PDB entry 3P77 | X-ray diffraction, 1.60 A resolution | chains A and B

Chain A:
Molecule: MHC Rfp-Y class I alpha chain
Organism: Gallus gallus
UniProt: Q9BCW3 (Q9BCW3_CHICK); residues -1 to 273 here correspond to UniProt positions 20-294 (UniProt number = residue number + 21)
Amino-acid sequence (275 residues; numbered -1 to 273; the number before each row is that of its first residue; numbers below 1 keep their minus sign (Glu-1 is residue -1)):
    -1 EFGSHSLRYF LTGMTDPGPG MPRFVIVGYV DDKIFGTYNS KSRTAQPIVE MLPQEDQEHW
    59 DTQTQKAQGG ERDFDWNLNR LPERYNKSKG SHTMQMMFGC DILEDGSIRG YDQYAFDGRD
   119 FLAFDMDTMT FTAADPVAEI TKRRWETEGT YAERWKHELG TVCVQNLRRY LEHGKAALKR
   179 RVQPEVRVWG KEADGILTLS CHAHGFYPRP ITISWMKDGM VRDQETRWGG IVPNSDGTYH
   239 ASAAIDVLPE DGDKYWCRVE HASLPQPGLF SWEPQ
Not modelled in the structure: -1, 86-87
Sequence notes: conflict Phe0 (Cys21 in Q9BCW3)
Disulfides: Cys98-Cys161, Cys199-Cys255
Small-molecule neighbours: nonaethylene glycol (2PE): Tyr7, Leu9, Ile24, Gly26, Phe33, Gly34, Thr35, Tyr36, Ala43, Trp58, Gln61, Lys64, Ala65, Gly68, Asp71, Phe72, Met94, Phe96, Tyr112, Trp143, Trp153
What the authors report for this chain:
  - binding site for triethylene glycol: Lys64, Asp71, Asn75
  - binding site for nonaethylene glycol: Tyr112
  - binding site for acetate ion: Arg82, Arg142

Chain B:
Molecule: Beta-2-microglobulin
Organism: Gallus gallus
UniProt: P21611 (B2MG_CHICK); residues 1-99 here correspond to UniProt positions 21-119 (UniProt number = residue number + 20)
Amino-acid sequence (99 residues; each row starts with the number of its first residue):
     1 ADLTPKVQVY SRFPASAGTK NVLNCFAAGF HPPKISITLM KDGVPMEGAQ YSDMSFNDDW
    61 TFQRLVHADF TPSSGSTYAC KVEHETLKEP QVYKWDPEF
Disulfides: Cys25-Cys80

How chain A and chain B interact:
Contacting residue pairs (65; chain A residue first):
  Phe8(A) - Ser55(B)
  Phe8(A) - Phe56(B)
  Leu9(A) - Phe56(B)
  Thr10(A) - Phe56(B)
  Thr10(A) - Phe62(B)
  Met12(A) - Pro33(B)  hydrophobic
  Asp14(A) - Lys34(B)  salt bridge
  Pro15(A) - Lys34(B)
  Gly16(A) - Lys34(B)
  Met19(A) - Tyr51(B)  hydrogen bond
  Met19(A) - Arg64(B)
  Val23(A) - Asp53(B)
  Val23(A) - Met54(B)
  Val25(A) - Asp53(B)
  Val25(A) - Met54(B)
  Tyr27(A) - Ser55(B)  hydrogen bond
  Thr35(A) - Asp53(B)
  Thr91(A) - His31(B)
  Thr91(A) - Pro33(B)
  Gln93(A) - Phe56(B)
  Gln93(A) - Trp60(B)  hydrogen bond (side chain-backbone)
  Gln93(A) - Phe62(B)
  Met94(A) - Phe56(B)
  Met95(A) - Asp58(B)
  Met95(A) - Trp60(B)  hydrophobic
  Gln111(A) - Trp60(B)
  Tyr112(A) - Trp60(B)
  Ala113(A) - Trp60(B)  hydrophobic
  Asp115(A) - His31(B)
  Gly116(A) - His31(B)
  Gly116(A) - Trp60(B)
  Arg117(A) - Leu3(B)
  Asp118(A) - Trp60(B)  hydrogen bond
  Glu183(A) - Phe13(B)
  Glu183(A) - Pro14(B)
  Arg185(A) - Pro14(B)
  Arg185(A) - Ala15(B)  hydrogen bond (side chain-backbone)
  Arg185(A) - Glu98(B)  hydrogen bond (side chain-backbone)
  Trp187(A) - Glu98(B)
  Trp187(A) - Phe99(B)
  Lys189(A) - Asp96(B)  salt bridge
  Ser198(A) - Glu98(B)  hydrogen bond
  His200(A) - Glu98(B)  salt bridge
  His202(A) - Ser11(B)  hydrogen bond (side chain-backbone)
  His202(A) - Arg12(B)  hydrogen bond (side chain-backbone)
  His202(A) - Phe13(B)
  His202(A) - Pro14(B)
  Gly203(A) - Arg12(B)
  Gly227(A) - Gln8(B)  hydrogen bond (backbone-side chain)
  Val230(A) - Gln8(B)
  Val230(A) - Tyr10(B)
  Val230(A) - Phe26(B)  hydrophobic
  Pro231(A) - Tyr10(B)  hydrogen bond (backbone-side chain)
  Pro231(A) - Phe26(B)
  Pro231(A) - Leu65(B)
  Asn232(A) - Tyr10(B)
  Asn232(A) - Arg12(B)
  Asn232(A) - Asn24(B)  hydrogen bond
  Asn232(A) - Leu65(B)
  Ser233(A) - Leu65(B)
  Ser233(A) - His67(B)
  Asp234(A) - Arg12(B)  salt bridge
  Thr236(A) - Arg12(B)
  His238(A) - Tyr10(B)
  His238(A) - Ser11(B)
Other interface residues (no listed pair), chain A (43 interface residues in all): Gly18, Pro20, Ser89, Ser240
Other interface residues (no listed pair), chain B (32 interface residues in all): Pro32, Asn57, Asp59, Glu85, Pro97
Interface features reported in the paper:
  - residue pairs: Asp14(A)-Lys34(B)

In short:
43 residues of chain A and 32 residues of chain B are in contact, with 12 hydrogen bonds and 4 salt bridges.
Among the polar pairs are Asp14(A)-Lys34(B), Lys189(A)-Asp96(B) and His200(A)-Glu98(B). The paper describes a
contact between Asp14(A) and Lys34(B). From the paper: a binding site for triethylene glycol at Lys64(A),
Asp71(A) and Asn75(A); a binding site for acetate ion at Arg82(A) and Arg142(A).
Chain A is MHC Rfp-Y class I alpha chain and chain B is Beta-2-microglobulin, both from Gallus gallus; the
structure, Crystal Structures of the Chicken YF1*7.1 molecule, was determined by X-ray diffraction.
